Entry 8E82 (electron microscopy, 3.03 A resolution); this record covers chains Z and P of the 9 polymer chains in the assembly.

# Chain Z
Protein: Transcription termination/antitermination protein NusG
From: Mycobacterium tuberculosis
Reference sequence: A0A045HU92 (A0A045HU92_MYCTX); residues 2-238 here = UniProt positions 2-238
Chain sequence (238 residues; row label = number of the first residue in the row):
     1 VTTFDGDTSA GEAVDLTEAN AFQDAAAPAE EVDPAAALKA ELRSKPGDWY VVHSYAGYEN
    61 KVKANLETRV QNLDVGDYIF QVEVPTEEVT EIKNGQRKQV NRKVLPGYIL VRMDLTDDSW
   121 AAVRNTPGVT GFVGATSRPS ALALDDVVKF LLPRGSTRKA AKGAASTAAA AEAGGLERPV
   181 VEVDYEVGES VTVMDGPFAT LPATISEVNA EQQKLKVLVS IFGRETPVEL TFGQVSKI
Unresolved in the structure: 1-32, 155-238
Sequence notes: expression tag (1)

# Chain P
Molecule: 54-nt DNA strand
Sequence (54 nucleotides; each row starts with the number of its first residue):
   101 CCGGCATGAG AGGGTATTCG CCGCCTACCT CTCCTAGCCC GCAAGTATCC GACG
Unresolved in the structure: 101-109, 143-154

# Interface between chain Z and chain P
Residue-residue contacts - 7 pairs, chain Z then chain P:
  Tyr58(Z) - DC138(P)  hydrogen bond to the phosphate
  Tyr58(Z) - DC139(P)  phosphate contact
  Lys61(Z) - DC139(P)  phosphate contact
  Lys93(Z) - DG141(P)  salt bridge to the phosphate
  Asn94(Z) - DC142(P)  phosphate contact
  Lys98(Z) - DG141(P)  salt bridge to the phosphate
  Lys98(Z) - DC142(P)  salt bridge to the phosphate

# Summary
5 residues of chain Z and 4 residues of chain P are in contact; the contacts include 1 hydrogen bond and 3
salt bridges. Polar pairs include Tyr58(Z)-DC138(P), Lys93(Z)-DG141(P) and Lys98(Z)-DG141(P).
Here chain Z is Transcription termination/antitermination protein NusG (Mycobacterium tuberculosis) and chain
P is a 54-nt DNA strand. Entry 8E82 (Mycobacterium tuberculosis RNAP elongation complex with NusG
transcription factor) was determined by electron microscopy (same publication as 8E74, 8E79, 8E8M and 8E95).
